PDB entry 7EZM | electron microscopy, 2.90 A resolution | chains A and D of the 6 polymer chains in the assembly

# Chain A
Protein: fusion protein of Guanine nucleotide-binding protein G(i) subunit alpha-1 and Guanine nucleotide-binding protein G(q) subunit alpha-q
Organism: Homo sapiens
UniProt: chimeric construct of P63096, P50148: residues 1-36 from P63096 (GNAI1_HUMAN) positions 1-30 (offset varies); residues 37-359 from P50148 positions 37-359 (same numbers)
Amino-acid sequence (353 residues; row label = number of the first residue in the row; note: 6 numbers in that range are skipped by the numbering (no residue carries them; nothing is unmodelled there)):
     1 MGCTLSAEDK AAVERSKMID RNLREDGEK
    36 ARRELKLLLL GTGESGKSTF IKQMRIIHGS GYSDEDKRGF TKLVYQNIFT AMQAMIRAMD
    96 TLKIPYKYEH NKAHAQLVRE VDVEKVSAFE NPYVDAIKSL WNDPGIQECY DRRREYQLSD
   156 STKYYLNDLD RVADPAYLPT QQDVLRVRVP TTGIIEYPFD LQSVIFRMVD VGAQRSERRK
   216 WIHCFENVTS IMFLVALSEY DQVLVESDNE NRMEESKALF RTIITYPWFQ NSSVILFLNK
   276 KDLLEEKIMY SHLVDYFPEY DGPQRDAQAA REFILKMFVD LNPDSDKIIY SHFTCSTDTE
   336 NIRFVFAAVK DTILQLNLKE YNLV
Disordered / not traced: 1-3, 65-187
Construct notes: engineered mutation Ala208 (Gly in P50148), Ser331 (Ala in P50148)

# Chain D
Protein: Cholecystokinin receptor type A
Organism: Homo sapiens
UniProt: P32238 (CCKAR_HUMAN); residue numbers follow UniProt; this construct covers 1-428
Amino-acid sequence (428 residues; each row starts with the number of its first residue):
     1 MDVVDSLLVN GSNITPPCEL GLENETLFCL DQPRPSKEWQ PAVQILLYSL IFLLSVLGNT
    61 LVITVLIRNK RMRTVTNIFL LSLAVSDLML CLFCMPFNLI PNLLKDFIFG SAVCKTTTYF
   121 MGTSVSVSTF NLVAISLERY GAICKPLQSR VWQTKSHALK VIAATWCLSF TIMTPYPIYS
   181 NLVPFTKNNN QTANMCRFLL PNDVMQQSWH TFLLLILFLI PGIVMMVAYG LISLELYQGI
   241 KFEASQKKSA KERKPSTTSS GKYEDSDGCY LQKTRPPRKL ELRQLSTGSS SRANRIRSNS
   301 SAANLMAKKR VIRMLIVIVV LFFLCWMPIF SANAWRAYDT ASAERRLSGT PISFILLLSY
   361 TSSCVNPIIY CFMNKRFRLG FMATFPCCPN PGPPGARGEV GEEEEGGTTG ASLSRFSYSH
   421 MSASVPPQ
Disordered / not traced: 1-37, 250-293, 386-428
Disulfide bonds: Cys114-Cys196
What the authors report for this chain:
  - mutagenesis - F107A, R197A, N333A, R336A, E344A, L347A, S348A: abolished binding to Cholecystokinin-8
  - specificity-determining residues: Arg197, Ile296
  - mutagenesis - I296G: unchanged binding to fusion protein of Guanine nucleotide-binding protein G(i) subunit alpha-1 and Guanine nucleotide-binding protein G(q) subunit alpha-q (chain A)
  - mutagenesis - I296G: unchanged signaling with fusion protein of Guanine nucleotide-binding protein G(i) subunit alpha-1 and Guanine nucleotide-binding protein G(q) subunit alpha-q (chain A)

# How chain A and chain D interact
Contacting residue pairs (51):
  Arg37(A) - Arg150(D)  hydrogen bond (side chain-backbone)
  Arg37(A) - Val151(D)
  Arg37(A) - Thr154(D)  hydrogen bond
  Arg38(A) - Val151(D)
  Leu40(A) - Leu147(D)  hydrophobic
  Leu40(A) - Arg150(D)
  Val199(A) - Leu147(D)  hydrophobic
  Val314(A) - Asn299(D)
  Ser320(A) - Ser301(D)
  Ser320(A) - Asn304(D)
  Asp321(A) - Asn304(D)  hydrogen bond
  Ile323(A) - Ser298(D)
  Ile323(A) - Asn299(D)
  Ile323(A) - Ser300(D)
  Ile323(A) - Asn304(D)
  Ile324(A) - Asn299(D)  hydrogen bond (backbone-backbone)
  Tyr325(A) - Arg297(D)
  Arg338(A) - Asn294(D)
  Phe339(A) - Ile296(D)  hydrophobic
  Phe341(A) - Leu147(D)  hydrophobic
  Ala342(A) - Asn294(D)
  Ala342(A) - Ile296(D)  hydrophobic
  Lys345(A) - Pro146(D)
  Ile348(A) - Pro146(D)
  Ile348(A) - Leu147(D)  hydrophobic
  Leu349(A) - Ile143(D)
  Leu349(A) - Glu235(D)
  Asn352(A) - Ala142(D)  hydrogen bond (side chain-backbone)
  Asn352(A) - Pro146(D)
  Leu353(A) - Ile143(D)  hydrophobic
  Lys354(A) - Arg376(D)
  Glu355(A) - Thr74(D)
  Glu355(A) - Thr76(D)
  Glu355(A) - Arg376(D)  salt bridge
  Tyr356(A) - Thr76(D)
  Tyr356(A) - Glu138(D)
  Tyr356(A) - Arg139(D)  hydrogen bond (backbone-side chain)
  Tyr356(A) - Ala142(D)
  Tyr356(A) - Gln153(D)  hydrogen bond
  Asn357(A) - Thr76(D)
  Asn357(A) - Leu80(D)
  Asn357(A) - Arg139(D)
  Asn357(A) - Tyr370(D)  hydrogen bond (side chain-backbone)
  Asn357(A) - Asn374(D)
  Leu358(A) - Arg139(D)
  Leu358(A) - Val311(D)
  Leu358(A) - Leu315(D)  hydrophobic
  Val359(A) - Ala307(D)  hydrophobic
  Val359(A) - Arg310(D)
  Val359(A) - Val311(D)  hydrophobic
  Val359(A) - Asn374(D)
Also at the interface, not in a pair above, chain A (30 interface residues in all): Glu39, Phe201, Ser326, Ala343, Gln350
Also at the interface, not in a pair above, chain D (34 interface residues in all): Val75, Asn77, Ser149, Leu236, Lys308
From the paper, about this interface:
  - residue pairs: Glu355(A)-Arg376(D) (salt bridge), Tyr356(A)-Arg139(D) (hydrogen bond), Tyr356(A)-Gln153(D) (hydrogen bond), Asn357(A)-Tyr370(D) (hydrogen bond), Leu358(A)-Arg139(D) (hydrophobic contact), Leu358(A)-Ile143(D) (hydrophobic contact), Leu358(A)-Val311(D) (hydrophobic contact), Leu358(A)-Leu315(D) (hydrophobic contact), Ile296(D)-Tyr325(A) (hydrophobic contact), Ile296(D)-Phe339(A) (hydrophobic contact), Ile296(D)-Ala342(A) (hydrophobic contact)
  - hot spots on chain D (mutagenesis) - I296G: decreased binding to fusion protein of Guanine nucleotide-binding protein G(i) subunit alpha-1 and Guanine nucleotide-binding protein G(q) subunit alpha-q (chain A)
  - hot spots on chain D (mutagenesis) - I296G: decreased signaling with fusion protein of Guanine nucleotide-binding protein G(i) subunit alpha-1 and Guanine nucleotide-binding protein G(q) subunit alpha-q (chain A)

# Summary
The interface between chain A and chain D involves 30 residues on one side and 34 on the other; the contacts
include 8 hydrogen bonds and 1 salt bridge. Polar contacts include Glu355(A)-Arg376(D), Arg37(A)-Arg150(D) and
Arg37(A)-Thr154(D). The paper describes a salt bridge between Glu355(A) and Arg376(D); hydrogen bonds between
Tyr356(A) and Arg139(D), Tyr356(A) and Gln153(D) and Asn357(A) and Tyr370(D); hydrophobic contacts between
Leu358(A) and Arg139(D), Leu358(A) and Ile143(D) and Leu358(A) and Val311(D) among others. The paper reports
that F107A, R197A and N333A of chain D, among others, abolish binding to Cholecystokinin-8; specificity
determinants Arg197(D) and Ile296(D); 8 substitutions were tested in all.
Chain A is fusion protein of Guanine nucleotide-binding protein G(i) subunit alpha-1 and Guanine
nucleotide-binding protein G(q) subunit alpha-q and chain D is Cholecystokinin receptor type A, both from Homo
sapiens; the structure, Cryo-EM structure of an activated Cholecystokinin A receptor (CCKAR)-Gq complex, was
determined by electron microscopy, deposited together with 7EZH and 7EZK.
